8XGC - chains 6 and X of the 29 polymer chains in the assembly; structure by electron microscopy, 3.70 A resolution.

# Chain 6
Protein: DNA replication licensing factor MCM6
Organism: Saccharomyces cerevisiae
Notes: EC 3.6.4.12
UniProtKB: P53091 (MCM6_YEAST); numbering as in UniProt (aligned over 1-1017)
Amino-acid sequence (1017 residues; row label = number of the first residue in the row):
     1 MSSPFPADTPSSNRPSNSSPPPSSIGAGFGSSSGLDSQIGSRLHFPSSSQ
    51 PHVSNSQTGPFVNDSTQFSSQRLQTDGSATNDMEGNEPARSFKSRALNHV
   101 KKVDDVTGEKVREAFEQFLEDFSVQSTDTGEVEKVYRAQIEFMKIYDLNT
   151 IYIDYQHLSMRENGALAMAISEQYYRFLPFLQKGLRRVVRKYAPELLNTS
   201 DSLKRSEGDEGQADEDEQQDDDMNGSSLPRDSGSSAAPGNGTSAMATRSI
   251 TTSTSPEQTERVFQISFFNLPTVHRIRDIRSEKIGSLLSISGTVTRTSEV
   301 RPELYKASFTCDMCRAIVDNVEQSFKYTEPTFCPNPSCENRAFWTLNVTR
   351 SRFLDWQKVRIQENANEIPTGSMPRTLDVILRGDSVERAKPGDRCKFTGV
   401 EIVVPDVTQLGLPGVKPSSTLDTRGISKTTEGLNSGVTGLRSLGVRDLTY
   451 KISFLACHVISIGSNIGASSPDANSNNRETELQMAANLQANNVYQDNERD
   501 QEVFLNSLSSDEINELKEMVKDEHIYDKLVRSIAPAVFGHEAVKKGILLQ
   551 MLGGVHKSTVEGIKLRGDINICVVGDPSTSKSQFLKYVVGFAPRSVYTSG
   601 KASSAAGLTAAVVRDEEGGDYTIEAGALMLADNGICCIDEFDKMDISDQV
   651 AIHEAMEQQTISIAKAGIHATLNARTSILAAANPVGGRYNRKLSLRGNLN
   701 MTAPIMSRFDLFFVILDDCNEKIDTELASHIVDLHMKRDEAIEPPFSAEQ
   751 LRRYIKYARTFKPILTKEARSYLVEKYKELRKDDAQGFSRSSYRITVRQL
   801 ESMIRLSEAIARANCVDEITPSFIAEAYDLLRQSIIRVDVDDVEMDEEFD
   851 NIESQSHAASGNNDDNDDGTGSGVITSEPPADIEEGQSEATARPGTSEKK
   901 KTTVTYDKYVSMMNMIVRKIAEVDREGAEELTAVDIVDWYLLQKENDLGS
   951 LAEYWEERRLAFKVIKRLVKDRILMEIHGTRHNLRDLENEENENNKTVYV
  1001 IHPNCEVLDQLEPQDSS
Disordered / not traced: 1-91, 201-254, 419-432, 464-496, 616-619, 738-743, 837-1017
Bound ions: Zn2+: Cys-311, Cys-314, Cys-333, Cys-338
Residues lining bound ligands:
  - ADP (adenosine-5'-diphosphate), molecule 1: Ala-536, Val-537, Phe-538, Asp-576, Pro-577, Ser-578, Thr-579, Ser-580, Lys-581, Ser-582, Gln-583, Asp-639, Asn-683, Leu-727, Ile-731
  - ADP, molecule 2: Leu-565, Glu-657, Gln-658, Arg-708, Val-797, Arg-798, Glu-801

# Chain X
Molecule: 51-nt DNA strand
Organism: Saccharomyces cerevisiae
Sequence (51 nucleotides; numbered 9 to 59; the number before each row is that of its first residue):
     9 TTAAATTTTGCATACGATCGATTAATTTTTGAGTGTGTTTTTTTTTTTTT
    59 T

# Interface between chain 6 and chain X
Residue-residue contacts (9; chain 6 residue first):
  Lys-416(6) / DT46(X)  phosphate contact
  Ala-611(6) / DT59(X)  phosphate contact
  Val-612(6) / DT58(X)  phosphate contact
  Val-612(6) / DT59(X)  phosphate contact
  Tyr-621(6) / DT58(X)  sugar contact
  Lys-665(6) / DT58(X)  phosphate contact
  Lys-665(6) / DT59(X)  salt bridge to the phosphate
  Ala-666(6) / DT57(X)  phosphate contact
  Ala-666(6) / DT58(X)  hydrogen bond to the phosphate

# Summary
The interface between chain 6 and chain X involves 6 residues on one side and 4 on the other; the contacts
include 1 hydrogen bond and 1 salt bridge. Polar contacts include Ala-666(6)/DT58(X) and Lys-665(6)/DT59(X).
Ligands of chain 6: ADP.
Here chain 6 is DNA replication licensing factor MCM6 and chain X is a 51-nt DNA strand, both from
Saccharomyces cerevisiae. Entry 8XGC (Structure of yeast replisome associated with FACT and histone hexamer,
Composite map) was determined by electron microscopy.
